PDB entry 8YZ5 | electron microscopy, 3.93 A resolution | chains G and K of the 7 polymer chains in the assembly

Chain G:
Name: Fab heavy chain of JE-5C
Organism: Homo sapiens
Notes: antibody fragment or engineered binder
Amino-acid sequence (119 residues; numbered 1 to 114 plus 5 insertion-coded residues; the number before each row is that of its first residue; a row labelled like 82A-82C holds insertion residues (82A, then the next letters in order)):
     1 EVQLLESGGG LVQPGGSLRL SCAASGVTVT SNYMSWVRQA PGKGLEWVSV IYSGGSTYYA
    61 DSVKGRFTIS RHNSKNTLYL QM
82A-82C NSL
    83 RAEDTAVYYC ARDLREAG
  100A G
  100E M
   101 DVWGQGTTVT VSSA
Disulfide bonds: Cys22-Cys92

Chain K:
Name: Fab light chain of JE-5C
Organism: Homo sapiens
Notes: antibody fragment or engineered binder
Amino-acid sequence (107 residues; numbered 1 to 105 plus 2 insertion-coded residues; the number before each row is that of its first residue; a row labelled like 66A-66B holds insertion residues (66A, then the next letters in order)):
     1 DIVMTQSPSS LSASVGDRVT ITCQASQDIN NYLNWYQQKP GKAPKLLIYD ASNLETGVPS
    61 RFSGSG
66A-66B SG
    67 TDFTFTISSL QPEDIATYYC QQFDNLPWTF GQGTKVEIR
Not modelled in the structure: 105
Disulfide bonds: Cys23-Cys86

Chain G / chain K interface:
Pairs across the interface (16; chain G residue first):
  Gly44(G) - Gly97(K)
  Leu45(G) - Phe96(K)
  Arg97(G) - Trp94(K)
  Glu98(G) - Tyr32(K)  hydrogen bond
  Glu98(G) - Phe89(K)
  Glu98(G) - Trp94(K)
  Ala99(G) - Tyr49(K)
  Gly100(G) - Asn34(K)
  Gly100(G) - Leu46(K)
  Gly100(G) - Tyr49(K)
  Gly100A(G) - Asn34(K)
  Gly100A(G) - Tyr36(K)
  Met100E(G) - Phe96(K)  hydrophobic
  Asp101(G) - Leu46(K)
  Trp103(G) - Ala43(K)  hydrophobic
  Trp103(G) - Pro44(K)  hydrogen bond (side chain-backbone)
Also at the interface, not in a pair above, chain G (12 interface residues in all): Trp47, Tyr91
Also at the interface, not in a pair above, chain K (12 interface residues in all): Glu55

Summary:
The chain G/chain K interface involves 12 residues from each chain, with 2 hydrogen bonds. Among the polar
pairs are Glu98(G)-Tyr32(K) and Trp103(G)-Pro44(K).
Chain G is Fab heavy chain of JE-5C and chain K is Fab light chain of JE-5C, both from Homo sapiens; the
structure, SARS-CoV-2 Delta Spike in complex with Fab of JE-5C, was determined by electron microscopy,
deposited together with 8X0X, 8X0Y, 8YRO and 8YRP.
